Entry 6MIU (X-ray diffraction, 1.90 A resolution); this record covers chain A.

# Chain A
Protein: Sequestosome-1, Arg-Glu peptide chimera
From: Homo sapiens
Notes: fragment: ZZ-type residues 120-171
Reference sequence: Q13501 (SQSTM_HUMAN); residue numbers follow UniProt; this construct covers 120-171
Amino-acid sequence (57 residues; each row starts with the number of its first residue):
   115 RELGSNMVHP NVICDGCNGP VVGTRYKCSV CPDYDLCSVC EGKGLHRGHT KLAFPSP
Construct notes: linker (117-119)
Ion coordination: Zn2+ site 1: C128, C131, C151, C154; Zn2+ site 2: C142, C145, H160, H163
UniProt features mapped onto this chain:
  - zinc finger: H123 (ZZ-type)
  - binding site (Zn(2+)): C128, C131, C142, C145, C151, C154, H160, H163
  - modified residue: Y148 (Phosphotyrosine), S170 (Phosphoserine)
  - natural variant: D129 (D129N: In FTDALS3), V153 (V153I: In FTDALS3)
From the paper describing this entry:
  - interface residues: N132
  - contacts within the chain: R139-D149 (salt bridge)
  - binding site for Sequestosome-1, Arg-Glu peptide chimera (chain A): D129, N132, D147, D149
  - mutagenesis - D129K, D147K, D149K: abolished binding to R-nsP4
  - mutagenesis - D129K: abolished localization to XIE62-1004
  - mutagenesis - D129K, D147K, D149K: abolished signaling in response to XIE62-1004
  - mutagenesis - D129K, D147K, D149K: unchanged signaling in response to arginine
  - post-translational modification sites: S170 (proposed by the authors, not directly observed)
  - disease-associated variants - D129N (citing earlier work)
  - specificity-determining residues: D129, R139, D149
  - mutagenesis - D129K, D147K: abolished binding to RL

# In short
C128, C131, C151 and C154 form the Zn2+ site 1. C142, C145, H160 and H163 form the Zn2+ site 2. From UniProt:
8 Zn2+-binding residues. The paper reports a binding site for Sequestosome-1, Arg-Glu peptide chimera (chain
A) at D129, N132 and D147 among others; D129K, D147K and D149K abolish binding to R-nsP4.
Chain A is Sequestosome-1, Arg-Glu peptide chimera (Homo sapiens); the structure, Crystal structure of p62 ZZ
domain in complex with Arg-Glu peptide, was determined by X-ray diffraction together with 6MJ7 from the same
study.
